7U0M - chains A and B; structure by X-ray diffraction, 1.45 A resolution.

Chain A (and B):
Protein: Enoyl-[acyl-carrier-protein] reductase [NADH]
Organism: Mycobacteroides abscessus
Notes: EC 1.3.1.9; chain B of this document is another copy of the same molecule, construct and numbering; everything in this record applies to it too
UniProtKB: B1MC30 (B1MC30_MYCA9); numbering as in UniProt (aligned over 1-269)
Sequence (277 residues; numbered -7 to 269; the number before each row is that of its first residue; numbers below 1 keep their minus sign (Met-7 is residue -7)):
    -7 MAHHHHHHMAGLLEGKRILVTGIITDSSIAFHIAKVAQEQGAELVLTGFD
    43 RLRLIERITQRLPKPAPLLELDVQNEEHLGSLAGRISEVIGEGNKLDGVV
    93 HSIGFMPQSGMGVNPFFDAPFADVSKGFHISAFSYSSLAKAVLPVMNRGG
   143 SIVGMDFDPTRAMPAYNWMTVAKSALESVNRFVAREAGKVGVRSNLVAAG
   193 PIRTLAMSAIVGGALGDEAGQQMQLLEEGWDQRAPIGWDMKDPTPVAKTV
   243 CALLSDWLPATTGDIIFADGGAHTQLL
Unresolved in the structure: -7 to 2
Construct notes: initiating methionine (-7); expression tag (-6 to 0)
Bound ions: Na+: Asp223, Gln224, Ala226
Small-molecule neighbours:
  - 3KY (6-[(4,4-dimethylcyclohexyl)methyl]-4-hydroxy-3-phenylpyridin-2(1H)-one): Gly96, Phe97, Met103, Phe149, Met155, Pro156, Ala157, Tyr158, Met161, Lys165, Pro193, Met199, Met215, Leu218
  - NAD (nicotinamide-adenine-dinucleotide): Gly14, Ile15, Ile16, Ser20, Ile21, Ala22, Phe41, Leu63, Asp64, Val65, Gln66, Ser94, Ile95, Gly96, Phe97, Ile122, Met147, Asp148, Phe149, Tyr158, Met161, Lys165, Ala191, Gly192, Pro193, Ile194, Thr196, Met199
What the authors report for this chain:
  - binding site for 3KY: Gly96
  - binding site for NAD: Gly96
  - mutagenesis - G96S (8- to 32-fold), G96V (8- to 32-fold): increased growth in response to 3KY
  - conformationally variable residues (helix shift, loop rearrangement): Thr196 to Gly212

How chain A and chain B interact:
Residue-residue contacts (70; chain A residue first):
  Leu4(A) - Leu4(B)  hydrophobic
  Leu4(A) - Trp249(B)  hydrophobic
  Val28(A) - Trp249(B)  hydrophobic
  Gln32(A) - Trp249(B)
  Arg173(A) - Thr266(B)
  Arg173(A) - Gln267(B)  hydrogen bond (backbone-side chain)
  Ala176(A) - Pro227(B)
  Arg177(A) - Gln267(B)  hydrogen bond
  Arg177(A) - Leu269(B)  hydrogen bond (side chain-backbone)
  Gly180(A) - Pro227(B)
  Gly180(A) - Ile228(B)
  Pro227(A) - Ala176(B)
  Pro227(A) - Gly180(B)
  Ile228(A) - Gly180(B)
  Ile228(A) - Pro251(B)
  Ile228(A) - Ala252(B)  hydrophobic
  Ile228(A) - Thr254(B)
  Trp230(A) - Ala252(B)  hydrophobic
  Pro237(A) - Pro251(B)  hydrophobic
  Pro237(A) - Ala252(B)  hydrophobic
  Lys240(A) - Asp248(B)  hydrogen bond (side chain-backbone)
  Lys240(A) - Trp249(B)
  Thr241(A) - Trp249(B)
  Thr241(A) - Leu250(B)
  Ala244(A) - Trp249(B)
  Ala244(A) - Leu250(B)  hydrophobic
  Asp248(A) - Lys240(B)  hydrogen bond (backbone-side chain)
  Trp249(A) - Leu4(B)  hydrophobic
  Trp249(A) - Val28(B)  hydrophobic
  Trp249(A) - Gln32(B)
  Trp249(A) - Lys240(B)
  Trp249(A) - Thr241(B)
  Trp249(A) - Ala244(B)
  Leu250(A) - Thr241(B)
  Leu250(A) - Ala244(B)  hydrophobic
  Pro251(A) - Ile228(B)
  Pro251(A) - Pro237(B)  hydrophobic
  Pro251(A) - Lys240(B)
  Ala252(A) - Ile228(B)  hydrophobic
  Ala252(A) - Trp230(B)  hydrophobic
  Ala252(A) - Pro237(B)  hydrophobic
  Ala252(A) - Phe259(B)
  Ala252(A) - Ala260(B)
  Ala252(A) - Asp261(B)  hydrogen bond (backbone-backbone)
  Ala252(A) - Gly262(B)  hydrogen bond (backbone-backbone)
  Ala252(A) - Gly263(B)
  Thr253(A) - Phe259(B)  hydrogen bond (side chain-backbone)
  Thr254(A) - Gly262(B)
  Thr254(A) - Gly263(B)
  Thr254(A) - Thr266(B)
  Gly255(A) - Thr266(B)
  Asp256(A) - Phe259(B)
  Asp256(A) - His265(B)  salt bridge
  Ile258(A) - Ile258(B)  hydrophobic
  Phe259(A) - Ala252(B)
  Phe259(A) - Thr253(B)  hydrogen bond (backbone-side chain)
  Phe259(A) - Asp256(B)
  Ala260(A) - Ala252(B)
  Asp261(A) - Ala252(B)  hydrogen bond (backbone-backbone)
  Gly262(A) - Ala252(B)  hydrogen bond (backbone-backbone)
  Gly262(A) - Thr254(B)
  Gly263(A) - Ala252(B)
  Gly263(A) - Thr254(B)
  His265(A) - Asp256(B)  salt bridge
  Thr266(A) - Arg173(B)
  Thr266(A) - Thr254(B)
  Thr266(A) - Gly255(B)
  Gln267(A) - Arg173(B)  hydrogen bond (side chain-backbone)
  Gln267(A) - Arg177(B)  hydrogen bond
  Leu269(A) - Arg177(B)  hydrogen bond (backbone-side chain)
Other interface residues (no listed pair), chain A (37 interface residues in all): Lys181, Val184, Arg185, Cys243
Other interface residues (no listed pair), chain B (37 interface residues in all): Lys181, Val184, Arg185, Cys243

Summary:
The chain A/chain B interface involves 37 residues from each chain; the contacts include 14 hydrogen bonds and
2 salt bridges. Polar contacts include Asp256(A)-His265(B), Arg173(A)-Gln267(B) and Arg177(A)-Gln267(B). The
paper reports a binding site for 3KY at Gly96(A); G96S and G96V of chain A increase growth in response to 3KY.
Chain A and chain B are both Enoyl-[acyl-carrier-protein] reductase [NADH] (Mycobacteroides abscessus); the
structure, Crystal structure of a enoyl-[acyl-carrier-protein] reductase (InhA) from Mycobacterium abscessus
bound to NAD and NITD-916, was determined by X-ray diffraction (same publication as 7L6C and 7KLI).
